8U10 - chains f and n of the 58 polymer chains in the assembly; structure by electron microscopy, 3.20 A resolution.

Chain f:
Protein: Portal protein
Source organism: Salmonella phage P22
UniProtKB: P26744 (PORTL_BPP22); residues 1-725 here = UniProt positions 1-725
Amino-acid sequence (725 residues; numbered 1 to 725; the number before each row is that of its first residue):
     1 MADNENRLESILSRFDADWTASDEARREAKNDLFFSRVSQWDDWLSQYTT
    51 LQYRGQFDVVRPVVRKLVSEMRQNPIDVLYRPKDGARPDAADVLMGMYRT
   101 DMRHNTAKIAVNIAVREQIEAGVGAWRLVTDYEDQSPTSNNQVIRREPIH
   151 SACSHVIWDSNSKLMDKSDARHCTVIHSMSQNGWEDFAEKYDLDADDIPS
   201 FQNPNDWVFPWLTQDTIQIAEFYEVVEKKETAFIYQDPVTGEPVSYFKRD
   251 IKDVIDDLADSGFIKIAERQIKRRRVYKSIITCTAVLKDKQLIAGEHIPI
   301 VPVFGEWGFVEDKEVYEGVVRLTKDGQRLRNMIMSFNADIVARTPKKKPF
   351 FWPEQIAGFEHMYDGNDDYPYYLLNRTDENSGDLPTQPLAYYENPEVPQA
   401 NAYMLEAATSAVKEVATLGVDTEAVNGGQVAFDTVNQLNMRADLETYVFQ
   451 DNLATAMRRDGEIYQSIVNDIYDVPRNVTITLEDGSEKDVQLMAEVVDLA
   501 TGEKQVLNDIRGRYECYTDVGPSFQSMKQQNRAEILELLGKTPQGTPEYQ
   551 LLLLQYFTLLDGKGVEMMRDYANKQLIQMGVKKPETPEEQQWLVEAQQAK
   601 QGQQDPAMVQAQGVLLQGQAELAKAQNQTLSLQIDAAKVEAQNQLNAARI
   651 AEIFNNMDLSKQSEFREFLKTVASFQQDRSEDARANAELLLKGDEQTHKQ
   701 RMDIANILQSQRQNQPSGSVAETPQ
Disordered / not traced: 1-4, 421-444, 481-491, 584-725
Curated features (UniProtKB/Swiss-Prot):
  - mutagenesis: Val-64 (V64A/T/M: Overpackaging), Val-303 (V303A/T/M/Y: Overpackaging)

Chain n:
Protein: Peptidoglycan hydrolase gp4
Source organism: Salmonella phage P22
UniProtKB: P26746 (EXLYS_BPP22); residues 1-166 here = UniProt positions 1-166
Amino-acid sequence (166 residues; row label = number of the first residue in the row):
     1 MQIKTKGDLVRAALRKLGVASDATLTDVEPQSMQDAVDDLEAMMAEWYQD
    51 GKGIITGYVFSDDENPPAEGDDHGLRSSAVSAVFHNLACRIAPDYALEAT
   101 AKIIATAKYGKELLYKQTAISRAKRAPYPSRMPTGSGNSFANLNEWHYFP
   151 GEQNADSTTPHDEGNG
Disordered / not traced: 153-166

How chain f and chain n interact:
Residue-residue contacts - 34 pairs, chain f then chain n:
  Glu-24(f) / Leu-143(n)
  Arg-27(f) / Leu-143(n)  hydrogen bond (side chain-backbone)
  Arg-27(f) / Glu-145(n)
  Asn-31(f) / His-147(n)  hydrogen bond
  Gln-40(f) / Tyr-148(n)  hydrogen bond (backbone-side chain)
  Trp-41(f) / Arg-131(n)
  Trp-41(f) / Tyr-148(n)  hydrophobic
  Asp-42(f) / His-147(n)
  Asp-42(f) / Tyr-148(n)
  Asp-43(f) / Ser-130(n)
  Asp-43(f) / Tyr-148(n)
  Trp-44(f) / Glu-145(n)
  Leu-45(f) / Pro-150(n)
  Ser-46(f) / Ser-130(n)  hydrogen bond (side chain-backbone)
  Ser-46(f) / Tyr-148(n)
  Ser-46(f) / Phe-149(n)  hydrogen bond (side chain-backbone)
  Ser-46(f) / Pro-150(n)
  Tyr-48(f) / Pro-150(n)  hydrophobic
  Tyr-48(f) / Glu-152(n)
  Thr-49(f) / Ser-130(n)
  Gln-52(f) / Ser-130(n)  hydrogen bond
  Gln-52(f) / Arg-131(n)
  Tyr-53(f) / Arg-131(n)  hydrogen bond (backbone-side chain)
  Arg-54(f) / Ser-130(n)
  Arg-54(f) / Arg-131(n)
  Asp-325(f) / Gly-135(n)
  Asp-325(f) / Ser-136(n)  hydrogen bond
  Arg-328(f) / Pro-133(n)
  Arg-328(f) / His-147(n)
  Arg-328(f) / Tyr-148(n)
  Met-332(f) / Arg-131(n)
  Met-332(f) / Met-132(n)  hydrophobic
  Phe-336(f) / Arg-131(n)
  Asp-339(f) / Arg-131(n)  salt bridge
Other interface residues (no listed pair), chain f (21 interface residues in all): Ser-335
Other interface residues (no listed pair), chain n (14 interface residues in all): Trp-146

Summary:
The interface between chain f and chain n involves 21 residues on one side and 14 on the other, with 8
hydrogen bonds and 1 salt bridge. Polar pairs include Asp-339(f)/Arg-131(n), Arg-27(f)/Leu-143(n) and
Asn-31(f)/His-147(n). From UniProt: 2 mutagenesis sites on chain f.
Here chain f is Portal protein and chain n is Peptidoglycan hydrolase gp4, both from Salmonella phage P22.
Entry 8U10 (In situ cryo-EM structure of bacteriophage P22 gp1:gp4:gp5:gp10:gp9 N-term complex in conformation
1 at 3.2A resolution) was determined by electron microscopy together with 8TVR, 8TVU, 8U1O and 8U11 from the
same study.
